Entry 4GKK (X-ray diffraction, 3.20 A resolution); this record covers chains A and Q of the 23 polymer chains in the assembly.

# Chain A
Molecule: 16S rRNA
Organism: Thermus thermophilus
Sequence (1513 nucleotides; numbered 5 to 1521; 4 numbers in that range are skipped by the numbering (no residue carries them; nothing is unmodelled there); the number before each row is that of its first residue):
     5 UGGAGAGUUU GAUCCUGGCU CAGGGUGAAC GCUGGCGGCG UGCCUAAGAC AUGCAAGUCG
    65 UGCGGGCCGC GGGGUUUUAC UCCGUGGUCA GCGGCGGACG GGUGAGUAAC GCGUGGGUGA
   125 CCUACCCGGA AGAGGGGGAC AACCCGGGGA AACUCGGGCU AAUCCCCCAU GUGGACCCGC
   185 CCCUUGGGGU GUGUCCAAAG GGCUUUGCCC GCUUCCGGAU GGGCCCGCGU CCCAUCAGCU
   245 AGUUGGUGGG GUAAUGGCCC ACCAAGGCGA CGACGGGUAG CCGGUCUGAG AGGAUGGCCG
   305 GCCACAGGGG CACUGAGACA CGGGCCCCAC UCCUACGGGA GGCAGCAGUU AGGAAUCUUC
   365 CGCAAUGGGC GCAAGCCUGA CGGAGCGACG CCGCUUGGAG GAAGAAGCCC UUCGGGGUGU
   425 AAACUCCUGA ACCCGGGACG AAACCCCCGA CGAGGGGACU GACGGUACCG GGGUAAUAGC
   485 GCCGGCCAAC UCCGUGCCAG CAGCCGCGGU AAUACGGAGG GCGCGAGCGU UACCCGGAUU
   545 CACUGGGCGU AAAGGGCGUG UAGGCGGCCU GGGGCGUCCC AUGUGAAAGA CCACGGCUCA
   605 ACCGUGGGGG AGCGUGGGAU ACGCUCAGGC UAGACGGUGG GAGAGGGUGG UGGAAUUCCC
   665 GGAGUAGCGG UGAAAUGCGC AGAUACCGGG AGGAACGCCG AUGGCGAAGG CAGCCACCUG
   725 GUCCACCCGU GACGCUGAGG CGCGAAAGCG UGGGGAGCAA ACCGGAUUAG AUACCCGGGU
   785 AGUCCACGCC CUAAACGAUG CGCGCUAGGU CUCUGGGUCU CCUGGGGGCC GAAGCUAACG
   845 CGUUAAGCGC GCCGCCUGGG GAGUACGGCC GCAAGGCUGA AACUCAAAGG AAUUGACGGG
   905 GGCCCGCACA AGCGGUGGAG CAUGUGGUUU AAUUCGAAGC AACGCGAAGA ACCUUACCAG
   965 GCCUUGACAU GCUAGGGAAC CCGGGUGAAA GCCUGGGGUG CCCCGCGAGG GGAGCCCUAG
  1025 CACAGGUGCU GCAUGGCCGU CGUCAGCUCG UGCCGUGAGG UGUUGGGUUA AGUCCCGCAA
  1085 CGAGCGCAAC CCCCGCCGUU AGUUGCCAGC GGUUCGGCCG GGCACUCUAA CGGGACUGCC
  1145 CGCGAAAGCG GGAGGAAGGA GGGGACGACG UCUGGUCAGC AUGGCCCUUA CGGCCUGGGC
  1205 GACACACGUG CUACAAUGCC CACUACAAAG CGAUGCCACC CGGCAACGGG GAGCUAAUCG
  1265 CAAAAAGGUG GGCCCAGUUC GGAUUGGGGU CUGCAACCCG ACCCCAUGAA GCCGGAAUCG
  1325 CUAGUAAUCG CGGAUCAGCC AUGCCGCGGU GAAUACGUUC CCGGGCCUUG UACACACCGC
  1385 CCGUCACGCC AUGGGAGCGG GCUCUACCCG AAGUCGCCGG GAGCCUACGG GCAGGCGCCG
  1445 AGGGUAGGGC CCGUGACUGG GGCGAAGUCG UAACAAGGUA GCUGUACCGG AAGGUGCGGC
  1505 UGGAUCA
  1516 CUUUCU
Construct notes: expression tag (1005, 1013, 1225-1226); conflict U1517 (C1508 in 48256), U1519 (C1510 in 48256)

# Chain Q
Molecule: 30S ribosomal protein S17
Organism: Thermus thermophilus
UniProt: Q5SHP7 (RS17_THET8); residues 2-105 here = UniProt positions 2-105
Sequence (104 residues; each row starts with the number of its first residue):
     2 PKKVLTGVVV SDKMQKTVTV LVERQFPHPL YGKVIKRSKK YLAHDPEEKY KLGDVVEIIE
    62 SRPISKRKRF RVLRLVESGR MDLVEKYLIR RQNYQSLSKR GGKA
Construct notes: conflict Gln96 (Glu in Q5SHP7)

# How chain A and chain Q interact
Contacting residue pairs (91):
  G120(A) with Pro2(Q), hydrogen bond to the sugar; Glu61(Q), hydrogen bond to the base
  G121(A) with Pro2(Q), sugar contact; Lys3(Q), hydrogen bond to the phosphate; Glu61(Q), sugar contact
  U122(A) with Lys3(Q), salt bridge to the phosphate
  A124(A) with Arg63(Q), salt bridge to the phosphate; Pro64(Q), base contact
  U189(A) with Ser62(Q), base contact; Arg63(Q), hydrogen bond to the base; Arg72(Q), hydrogen bond to the base
  G190(A) with Arg63(Q), base contact
  C229(A) with Arg70(Q), hydrogen bond to the phosphate
  C230(A) with Arg70(Q), salt bridge to the phosphate; Phe71(Q), sugar contact
  G231(A) with Lys4(Q), sugar contact; Lys40(Q), salt bridge to the phosphate; Tyr42(Q), hydrogen bond to the phosphate
  C232(A) with Arg25(Q), hydrogen bond to the phosphate; Lys40(Q), salt bridge to the phosphate; Tyr42(Q), hydrogen bond to the phosphate
  G233(A) with Arg25(Q), salt bridge to the phosphate
  A241(A) with Leu98(Q), hydrogen bond to the sugar; Ser99(Q), sugar contact
  G242(A) with Ser99(Q), phosphate contact; Lys100(Q), phosphate contact
  U248(A) with Met15(Q), sugar contact; Lys67(Q), salt bridge to the phosphate
  G249(A) with Met15(Q), sugar contact; Gln16(Q), hydrogen bond to the sugar; Thr18(Q), hydrogen bond to the sugar; Ser66(Q), hydrogen bond to the phosphate; Lys67(Q), phosphate contact; Arg68(Q), phosphate contact; Lys69(Q), hydrogen bond to the phosphate
  G250(A) with Gln16(Q), hydrogen bond to the sugar; Lys17(Q), hydrogen bond to the phosphate; Ile65(Q), phosphate contact; Lys69(Q), salt bridge to the phosphate
  U251(A) with Lys17(Q), salt bridge to the phosphate
  U259(A) with Arg63(Q), sugar contact; Pro64(Q), hydrogen bond to the sugar
  G260(A) with Pro64(Q), sugar contact; Ile65(Q), phosphate contact; Ser66(Q), sugar contact; Lys67(Q), hydrogen bond to the sugar
  G261(A) with Ile65(Q), phosphate contact; Lys67(Q), phosphate contact
  C262(A) with Lys67(Q), salt bridge to the phosphate
  A268(A) with Gln16(Q), hydrogen bond to the sugar
  G270(A) with Lys14(Q), sugar contact; Met15(Q), sugar contact
  G271(A) with Ser12(Q), hydrogen bond to the phosphate; Met15(Q), phosphate contact; Thr20(Q), phosphate contact; Arg68(Q), hydrogen bond to the sugar
  C272(A) with Lys41(Q), salt bridge to the phosphate; Arg68(Q), salt bridge to the phosphate
  G273(A) with Lys41(Q), salt bridge to the phosphate; Arg92(Q), hydrogen bond to the base; Tyr95(Q), base contact
  A274(A) with Arg91(Q), salt bridge to the phosphate; Tyr95(Q), hydrogen bond to the phosphate; Leu98(Q), base contact
  C275(A) with Arg38(Q), hydrogen bond to the sugar; Ser39(Q), hydrogen bond to the base
  C547(A) with Leu31(Q), base contact; Tyr32(Q), sugar contact
  U565(A) with Asn94(Q), hydrogen bond to the sugar
  A566(A) with Asn94(Q), hydrogen bond to the sugar
  G568(A) with Lys34(Q), hydrogen bond to the phosphate; Lys37(Q), phosphate contact
  C569(A) with Lys34(Q), salt bridge to the phosphate
  C579(A) with Gln26(Q), base contact
  G580(A) with Gln26(Q), sugar contact; Pro28(Q), phosphate contact; Val35(Q), sugar contact
  U581(A) with Pro28(Q), phosphate contact
  G618(A) with Pro2(Q), phosphate contact
  U619(A) with Pro2(Q), sugar contact
  G627(A) with Gln26(Q), hydrogen bond to the base
  C630(A) with Arg81(Q), salt bridge to the phosphate
  A742(A) with Asn94(Q), base contact
  G743(A) with Asn94(Q), hydrogen bond to the base; Ser97(Q), hydrogen bond to the base; Leu98(Q), sugar contact; Ala105(Q), hydrogen bond to the base
  C856(A) with Lys34(Q), salt bridge to the phosphate
  G872(A) with Lys100(Q), phosphate contact
  C873(A) with Lys100(Q), phosphate contact
  C874(A) with Arg101(Q), salt bridge to the phosphate
Interface residues without a listed pair, chain A (52 interface residues in all): C267, A295, G296, G567, C628, G744
Interface residues without a listed pair, chain Q (50 interface residues in all): Leu43, His45, Lys87, Ile90

# Overview
The interface between chain A and chain Q involves 52 residues on one side and 50 on the other; the contacts
include 32 hydrogen bonds and 18 salt bridges. Polar pairs include G120(A)-Glu61(Q), U189(A)-Arg63(Q) and
U189(A)-Arg72(Q).
Here chain A is 16S rRNA and chain Q is 30S ribosomal protein S17, both from Thermus thermophilus. Entry 4GKK
(Structure of the Thermus thermophilus 30S ribosomal subunit complexed with a human mitochondrial anticodon
stem loop ...) was determined by X-ray diffraction (same publication as 4GKJ).
